PDB entry 3M9Q | X-ray diffraction, 1.29 A resolution | chain A

Chain A:
Molecule: Protein male-specific lethal-3
Organism: Drosophila melanogaster
Reference sequence: P50536 (MSL3_DROME); residues 1-92 here = UniProt positions 1-92
Amino-acid sequence (101 residues; numbered -8 to 92; the number before each row is that of its first residue; numbers below 1 keep their minus sign (Met-8 is residue -8)):
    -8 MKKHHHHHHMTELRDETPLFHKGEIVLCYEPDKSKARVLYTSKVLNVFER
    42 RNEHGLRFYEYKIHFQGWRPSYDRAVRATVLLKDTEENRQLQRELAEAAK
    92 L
Unresolved in the structure: -8 to 3
Construct notes: expression tag (-8 to 0); engineered mutation Ala66 (Cys in P50536)
UniProt features mapped onto this chain:
  - mutagenesis: Trp59 (W59G: Abolished binding to histone H3 trimethylated at 'Lys-36' (H3K36me3), leading to impaired spreading of the MSL complex from initiation sites on the male X chromosome), Ser62 to Asp64 (Abolished binding to histone H3 trimethylated at 'Lys-36' (H3K36me3), leading to impaired spreading of the MSL complex from initiation sites on the male X chromosome)
What the authors report for this chain:
  - conformationally variable residues (side-chain flip): Phe56, Trp59
  - mutagenesis - F56A, W59G: decreased binding to DNA
  - mutagenesis - W59G: unchanged binding to H4K20me1
  - mutagenesis - F56A: decreased binding to H4K20me1 peptide
  - mutagenesis - F56A, W59G: unchanged stability

Summary:
Curated annotation (UniProt) lists 4 mutagenesis sites. From the paper: F56A and W59G reduce binding to DNA;
conformational variability at Phe56 and Trp59.
Chain A is Protein male-specific lethal-3 (Drosophila melanogaster); the structure, Drosophila MSL3
chromodomain, was determined by X-ray diffraction, deposited together with 3OA6.
